9UOK - chains A and C of the 4 polymer chains in the assembly; structure by electron microscopy, 3.05 A resolution.

# Chain A
Protein: MB52
Source organism: Camelus ferus
Sequence (556 residues; row label = number of the first residue in the row; numbers below 1 keep their minus sign (Met-18 is residue -18)):
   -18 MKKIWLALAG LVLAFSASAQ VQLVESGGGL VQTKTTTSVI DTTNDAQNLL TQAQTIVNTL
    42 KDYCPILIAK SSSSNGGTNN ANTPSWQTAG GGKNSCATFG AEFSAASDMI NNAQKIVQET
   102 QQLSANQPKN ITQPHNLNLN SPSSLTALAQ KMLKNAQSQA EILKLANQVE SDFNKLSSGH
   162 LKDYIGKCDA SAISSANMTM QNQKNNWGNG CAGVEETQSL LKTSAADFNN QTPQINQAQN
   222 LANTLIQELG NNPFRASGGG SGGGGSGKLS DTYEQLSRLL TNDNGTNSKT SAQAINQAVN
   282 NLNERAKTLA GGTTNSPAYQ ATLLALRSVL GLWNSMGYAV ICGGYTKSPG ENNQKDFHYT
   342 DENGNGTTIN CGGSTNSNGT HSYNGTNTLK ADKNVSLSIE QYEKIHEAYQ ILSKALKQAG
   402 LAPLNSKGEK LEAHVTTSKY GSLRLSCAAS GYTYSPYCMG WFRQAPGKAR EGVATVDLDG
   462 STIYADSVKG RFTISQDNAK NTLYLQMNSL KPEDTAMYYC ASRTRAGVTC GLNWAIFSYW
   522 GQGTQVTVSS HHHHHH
Disordered / not traced: -18 to 421, 532-537
Disulfides: Cys428-Cys501

# Chain C
Protein: Leucine-rich repeat-containing G-protein coupled receptor 4
Source organism: Homo sapiens
UniProt: Q9BXB1 (LGR4_HUMAN); residues 24-951 here = UniProt positions 24-951
Sequence (954 residues; numbered 9 to 962; the number before each row is that of its first residue):
     9 MKTIIALSYI FCLVFAAPPL CAAPCSCDGD RRVDCSGKGL TAVPEGLSAF TQALDISMNN
    69 ITQLPEDAFK NFPFLEELQL AGNDLSFIHP KALSGLKELK VLTLQNNQLK TVPSEAIRGL
   129 SALQSLRLDA NHITSVPEDS FEGLVQLRHL WLDDNSLTEV PVHPLSNLPT LQALTLALNK
   189 ISSIPDFAFT NLSSLVVLHL HNNKIRSLSQ HCFDGLDNLE TLDLNYNNLG EFPQAIKALP
   249 SLKELGFHSN SISVIPDGAF DGNPLLRTIH LYDNPLSFVG NSAFHNLSDL HSLVIRGASM
   309 VQQFPNLTGT VHLESLTLTG TKISSIPNNL CQEQKMLRTL DLSYNNIRDL PSFNGCHALE
   369 EISLQRNQIY QIKEGTFQGL ISLRILDLSR NLIHEIHSRA FATLGPITNL DVSFNELTSF
   429 PTEGLNGLNQ LKLVGNFKLK EALAAKDFVN LRSLSVPYAY QCCAFWGCDS YANLNTEDNS
   489 LQDHSVAQEK GTADAANVTS TLENEEHSQI IIHCTPSTGA FKPCEYLLGS WMIRLTVWFI
   549 FLVALFFNLL VILTTFASCT SLPSSKLFIG LISVSNLFMG IYTGILTFLD AVSWGRFAEF
   609 GIWWETGSGC KVAGFLAVFS SESAIFLLML ATVERSLSAK DIMKNGKSNH LKQFRVAALL
   669 AFLGATVAGC FPLFHRGEYS ASPLCLPFPT GETPSLGFTV TLVLLNSLAF LLMAVIYTKL
   729 YCNLEKEDLS ENSQSSMIKH VAWLIFTNCI FFCPVAFFSF APLITAISIS PEIMKSVTLI
   789 FFPLPACLNP VLYVFFNPKF KEDWKLLKRR VTKKSGSVSV SISSQGGCLE QDFYYDCGMY
   849 SHLQGNLTVC DCCESFLLTK PVSCKHLIKS HSCPALAVAS CQRPEGYWSD CGTQSAHSDY
   909 ADEEDSFVSD SSDQVQACGR ACFYQSRGFP LVRYAYNLPR VKDAAADYKD DDDK
Disordered / not traced: 9-29, 474-962
Differences from the reference sequence: initiating methionine (9); expression tag (10-23, 952-962)
Disulfides: Cys33-Cys43, Cys339-Cys364
Swiss-Prot annotation at these positions:
  - modified residue: Ser920 (Phosphoserine)
  - glycosylation (N-linked (GlcNAc...) asparagine): Asn68, Asn199, Asn294, Asn314, Asn505
  - natural variant: Ile96 (I96V: In DPSL; uncertain significance), Gly363 (G363C: In DPSL; uncertain significance), Asp844 (D844G: In DPSL; uncertain significance)

# Interface between chain A and chain C
Contacting residue pairs (31):
  Gln445(A) - Gln71(C)
  Gly448(A) - Thr70(C)
  Lys449(A) - Ser94(C)
  Ala450(A) - Ser94(C)
  Arg451(A) - Phe95(C)
  Arg504(A) - Glu123(C)  salt bridge
  Arg504(A) - Asp147(C)  salt bridge
  Arg506(A) - Glu123(C)  salt bridge
  Arg506(A) - Arg126(C)
  Arg506(A) - Asp147(C)  salt bridge
  Gly508(A) - Asp147(C)
  Val509(A) - Pro145(C)  hydrophobic
  Val509(A) - Glu146(C)
  Val509(A) - Asp147(C)
  Thr510(A) - Glu146(C)
  Asn514(A) - Thr119(C)  hydrogen bond
  Asn514(A) - Ser143(C)
  Trp515(A) - Ser94(C)
  Trp515(A) - Phe95(C)  hydrophobic
  Trp515(A) - Ile96(C)
  Trp515(A) - Leu117(C)  hydrophobic
  Ala516(A) - Thr119(C)
  Ala516(A) - Val120(C)
  Ala516(A) - Ser122(C)
  Ala516(A) - Glu123(C)  hydrogen bond (backbone-backbone)
  Ile517(A) - Glu123(C)
  Ile517(A) - Pro145(C)  hydrophobic
  Phe518(A) - Glu123(C)
  Ser519(A) - Pro98(C)
  Ser519(A) - Glu123(C)  hydrogen bond
  Trp521(A) - Pro98(C)
Other interface residues (no listed pair), chain C (18 interface residues in all): His97, Pro121

# In short
Chain A and chain C form an interface of 17 and 18 residues respectively, with 3 hydrogen bonds and 4 salt
bridges. Polar contacts include Arg504(A)-Glu123(C), Arg504(A)-Asp147(C) and Arg506(A)-Glu123(C).
Chain A is MB52 (Camelus ferus) and chain C is Leucine-rich repeat-containing G-protein coupled receptor 4
(Homo sapiens); the structure, Structure of the complex of LGR4_ECD with Norrin, was determined by electron
microscopy.
